PDB entry 4HL4 | X-ray diffraction, 2.20 A resolution | chain A

Chain A:
Molecule: TBC1 domain family member 20
From: Homo sapiens
UniProtKB: Q96BZ9 (TBC20_HUMAN); numbering as in UniProt (aligned over 14-305)
Amino-acid sequence (292 residues; row label = number of the first residue in the row):
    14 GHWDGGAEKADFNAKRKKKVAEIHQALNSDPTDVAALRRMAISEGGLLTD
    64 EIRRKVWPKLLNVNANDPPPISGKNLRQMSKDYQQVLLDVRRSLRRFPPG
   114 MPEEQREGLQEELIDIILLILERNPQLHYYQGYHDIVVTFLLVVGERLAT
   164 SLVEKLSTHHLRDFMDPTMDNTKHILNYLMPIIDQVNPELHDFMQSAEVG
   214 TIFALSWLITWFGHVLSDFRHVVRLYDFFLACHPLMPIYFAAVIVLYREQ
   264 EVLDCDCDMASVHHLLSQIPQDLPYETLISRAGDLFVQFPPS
Disordered / not traced: 14-24, 305
Swiss-Prot annotation at these positions:
  - site: Arg-105 (Arginine finger), Gln-144 (Glutamine finger)
  - mutagenesis: Arg-105 (R105A: 1000-fold decrease in GAP activity), Gln-144 (Q144L: 1000-fold decrease in GAP activity)
From the paper describing this entry:
  - conformationally variable residues (side-chain flip): Arg-105
  - mutagenesis - Q144L (1,000-fold): decreased catalytic activity

Overview:
UniProt lists 2 mutagenesis sites. From the paper: Q144L reduces catalytic activity; conformational
variability at Arg-105.
Chain A is TBC1 domain family member 20 (Homo sapiens); the structure, Crystal structure of the human TBC1D20
RabGAP domain, was determined by X-ray diffraction together with 4HLQ from the same study.
